8AYP - chains A and B; structure by X-ray diffraction, 2.10 A resolution.

[Chain A (and B)]
Protein: Potassium channel protein
From: Bacillus cereus ATCC 14579
Notes: chain B of this document is another copy of the same molecule, construct and numbering; everything in this record applies to it too
UniProtKB: Q81HW2 (Q81HW2_BACCR); aligned to UniProt positions 19-109 over residues 19-109 (the alignment contains insertions or deletions, so no single offset holds)
Amino-acid sequence (96 residues; numbered 18 to 113; the number before each row is that of its first residue):
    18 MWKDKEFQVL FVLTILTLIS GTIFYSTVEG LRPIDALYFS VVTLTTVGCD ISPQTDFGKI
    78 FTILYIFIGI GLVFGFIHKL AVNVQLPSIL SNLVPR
Not modelled in the structure: 18-20, 109-113
Differences from the reference sequence: initiating methionine (18); engineered mutation Cys66 (Asp in Q81HW2), Asp67 (Asn68 in Q81HW2), Ile68 (Phe69 in Q81HW2); expression tag (110-113)
Ion coordination: rubidium ion site 1: Thr63 (shared with Thr63(B) of chain B); rubidium ion site 2: Thr63, Val64 (shared with Thr63(B), Val64(B) of chain B)

[Chain A / chain B interface]
Pairs across the interface (24):
  Thr60(A) with Val64(B)
  Thr63(A) with Thr62(B); Thr63(B); Val64(B)
  Val64(A) with Val64(B)
  Gly65(A) with Val64(B)
  Asp67(A) with Asp67(B)
  Ser69(A) with Cys66(B); Asp67(B)
  Pro70(A) with Tyr55(B)
  Asp73(A) with Arg49(B), salt bridge; Ile51(B)
  Lys76(A) with Asp52(B), salt bridge; Tyr55(B)
  Ile77(A) with Ile51(B), hydrophobic
  Thr79(A) with Tyr55(B)
  Ile80(A) with Leu54(B), hydrophobic; Val58(B), hydrophobic
  Ile83(A) with Thr62(B)
  Phe84(A) with Val58(B), hydrophobic; Ile94(B), hydrophobic; Leu97(B)
  Ile85(A) with Gln102(B), hydrogen bond (backbone-side chain)
  Gly88(A) with Ile94(B)
Interface residues without a listed pair, chain A (20 interface residues in all): Leu30, Phe56, Cys66, Ile87
Interface residues without a listed pair, chain B (22 interface residues in all): Thr31, Leu35, Val59, Val90, Phe91, Phe93, Ala98, Ser105

[Summary]
20 residues of chain A face 22 of chain B across their interface, with 1 hydrogen bond and 2 salt bridges.
Polar pairs include Asp73(A)-Arg49(B), Lys76(A)-Asp52(B) and Ile85(A)-Gln102(B). The rubidium ion site 2 is
built by Thr63(A) and Val64(A).
Both chains are Potassium channel protein (Bacillus cereus ATCC 14579). Entry 8AYP (NaK C-DI mutant with Rb+
and Ba2+) was determined by X-ray diffraction together with 8AYQ from the same study.
